PDB entry 9FJC | electron microscopy, 2.15 A resolution | chains 1 and 2 of the 4 polymer chains in the assembly

== Chain 1 ==
Molecule: Capsid protein VP1
Source organism: Coxsackievirus B1
UniProtKB: P08291 (POLG_CXB1J); residues 56-278 here correspond to UniProt positions 626-848 (UniProt number = residue number + 570)
Chain sequence (223 residues; row label = number of the first residue in the row):
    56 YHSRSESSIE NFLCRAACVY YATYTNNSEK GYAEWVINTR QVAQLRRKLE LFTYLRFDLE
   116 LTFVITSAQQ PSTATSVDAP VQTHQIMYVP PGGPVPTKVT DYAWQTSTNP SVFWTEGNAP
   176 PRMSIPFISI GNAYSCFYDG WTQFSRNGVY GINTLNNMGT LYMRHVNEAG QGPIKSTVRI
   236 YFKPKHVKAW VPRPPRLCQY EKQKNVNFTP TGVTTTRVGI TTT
Differences from the reference sequence: conflict A71 (Ser641 in P08291), T80 (Asn650 in P08291), R101 (Leu671 in P08291), K103 (Arg673 in P08291), L104 (Lys674 in P08291), E105 (Leu675 in P08291), L106 (Glu676 in P08291), Q125 (Glu695 in P08291), H139 (Gln709 in P08291), T264 (Asn834 in P08291), V273 (Ser843 in P08291), G274 (Asn844 in P08291)

== Chain 2 ==
Molecule: Capsid protein VP2
Source organism: Coxsackievirus B1
UniProtKB: P08291 (POLG_CXB1J); residues 13-263 here correspond to UniProt positions 82-332 (UniProt number = residue number + 69)
Chain sequence (251 residues; row label = number of the first residue in the row):
    13 VRSITLGNST ITTQECANVV VGYGVWPEYL KDNEATAEDQ PTQPDVATCR FYTLESVQWM
    73 KNSAGWWWKL PDALSQMGLF GQNMQYHYLG RTGYTIHVQC NASKFHQGCL LVVCVPEAEM
   133 GCSNLNNTPE FAELSGGDTA RMFTDTQIGE TNSKKVQTAV WNAGMGVGVG NLTIYPHQWI
   193 NLRTNNSATI VMPYINSVPM DNMFRHNNLT LMIIPFVPLN YSEGSSPYVP ITVTIAPMCA
   253 EYNGLRLASS Q
Differences from the reference sequence: conflict A49 (Gly118 in P08291), E142 (Lys211 in P08291), T151 (Asn220 in P08291), Q159 (Glu228 in P08291), I160 (Val229 in P08291), E162 (Thr231 in P08291), T163 (Ser232 in P08291), S165 (Asp234 in P08291), Y187 (Phe256 in P08291), F216 (Tyr285 in P08291)

== Chain 1 / chain 2 interface ==
Contacting residue pairs (83):
  T108(1) with E129(2)
  Y109(1) with E129(2), hydrogen bond; I207(2); N208(2); S209(2)
  N187(1) with S209(2), hydrogen bond (backbone-backbone); V210(2); P211(2)
  A188(1) with S209(2)
  F192(1) with E129(2); E131(2)
  Y193(1) with E129(2); E131(2), hydrogen bond (backbone-side chain); R217(2); H218(2)
  D194(1) with K81(2), salt bridge; E129(2), hydrogen bond (backbone-side chain); A130(2); E131(2); H218(2); N219(2), hydrogen bond (backbone-backbone); T222(2)
  G195(1) with R217(2)
  W196(1) with F143(2), hydrophobic; L146(2), hydrophobic; R217(2), hydrogen bond (backbone-backbone); N219(2)
  T197(1) with R217(2), hydrogen bond (backbone-side chain)
  F199(1) with N214(2); R217(2); Q263(2), hydrogen bond (backbone-side chain)
  R201(1) with F143(2); F216(2), hydrogen bond (side chain-backbone)
  Y205(1) with E131(2); M132(2), hydrogen bond (side chain-backbone); T140(2); L146(2)
  G206(1) with E131(2)
  I207(1) with E131(2), hydrogen bond (backbone-side chain)
  V246(1) with Y35(2); P128(2), hydrophobic; I207(2), hydrophobic
  P247(1) with I186(2), hydrophobic; Y187(2)
  R248(1) with P128(2), hydrogen bond (side chain-backbone); E129(2), hydrogen bond (side chain-backbone); Y187(2), hydrogen bond
  P249(1) with V179(2); N183(2); I186(2); Y187(2)
  P250(1) with V179(2)
  R251(1) with G178(2)
  L252(1) with N174(2); G178(2), hydrogen bond (backbone-backbone); V179(2); G180(2)
  C253(1) with N174(2); G178(2), hydrogen bond (backbone-backbone)
  E256(1) with L137(2)
  K257(1) with L137(2); N138(2), hydrogen bond
  V261(1) with E131(2); M132(2); G133(2)
  N262(1) with G133(2); C134(2), hydrogen bond (side chain-backbone); N136(2), hydrogen bond (side chain-backbone); L137(2), hydrogen bond (side chain-backbone); N139(2), hydrogen bond (side chain-backbone)
  F263(1) with L137(2); Q169(2); N174(2); G176(2); M177(2); G178(2)
  T264(1) with L137(2)
  P265(1) with Q159(2); Q169(2); N174(2)
  T266(1) with W173(2), hydrogen bond (backbone-side chain); N174(2), hydrogen bond (backbone-side chain)
  V268(1) with W173(2)
Interface residues without a listed pair, chain 1 (37 interface residues in all): G186, S190, Q198, N260, G267
Interface residues without a listed pair, chain 2 (45 interface residues in all): D84, Y100, P141, A171, L184

== Summary ==
37 residues of chain 1 and 45 residues of chain 2 are in contact, with 23 hydrogen bonds and 1 salt bridge.
Polar pairs include D194(1)-K81(2), Y109(1)-E129(2) and Y193(1)-E131(2).
Chain 1 is Capsid protein VP1 and chain 2 is Capsid protein VP2, both from Coxsackievirus B1; the structure,
Compact CVB1-VLP (Tween80), was determined by electron microscopy, deposited together with 9FJD and 9FJE.
